5M46 - chain A; structure by X-ray diffraction, 1.62 A resolution.

[Chain A]
Protein: Aminotransferase class-III
From: Rhizobium freirei PRF 81
UniProt: N6UXY4 (N6UXY4_9RHIZ); residues 1-436 here = UniProt positions 1-436
Chain sequence (440 residues; numbered -3 to 436; the number before each row is that of its first residue; numbers below 1 keep their minus sign (Gln-3 is residue -3)):
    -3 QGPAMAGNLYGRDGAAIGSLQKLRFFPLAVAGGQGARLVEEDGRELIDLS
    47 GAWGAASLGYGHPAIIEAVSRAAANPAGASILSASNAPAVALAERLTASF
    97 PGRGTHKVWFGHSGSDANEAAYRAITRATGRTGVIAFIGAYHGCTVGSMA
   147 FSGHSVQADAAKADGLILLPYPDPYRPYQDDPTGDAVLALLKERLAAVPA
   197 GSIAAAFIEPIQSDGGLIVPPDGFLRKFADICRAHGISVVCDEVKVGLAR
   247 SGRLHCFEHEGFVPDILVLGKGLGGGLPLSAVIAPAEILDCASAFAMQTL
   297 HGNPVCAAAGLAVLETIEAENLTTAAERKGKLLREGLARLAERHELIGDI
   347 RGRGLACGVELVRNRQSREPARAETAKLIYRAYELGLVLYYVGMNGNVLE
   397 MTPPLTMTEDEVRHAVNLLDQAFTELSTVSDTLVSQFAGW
Unresolved in the structure: 151-158, 434-436
Differences from the reference sequence: expression tag (-3 to 0)
Glycans and other covalent adducts: pyridoxal phosphate (PLP) linked to Lys267
Residues lining bound ligands: pyridoxal phosphate (PLP): Ser109, Gly110, Ser111, Asn114, Tyr137, His138, Gly139, Glu205, Ser209, Asp238, Val240, Lys241, Gln294, Thr295

[Overview]
Pyridoxal phosphate is covalently linked to Lys267.
Chain A is Aminotransferase class-III (Rhizobium freirei PRF 81); the structure, Alpha-amino
epsilon-caprolactam racemase (ACLR) from Rhizobacterium freirei, was determined by X-ray diffraction together
with 5M49, 5M4B and 5M4D from the same study.
